Entry 3S16 (X-ray diffraction, 3.24 A resolution); this record covers chains B and R of the 12 polymer chains in the assembly.

== Chain B ==
Molecule: DNA-directed RNA polymerase II subunit RPB2
From: Saccharomyces cerevisiae
Notes: EC 2.7.7.6
UniProt: P08518 (RPB2_YEAST); residues 1-1224 here = UniProt positions 1-1224
Chain sequence (1224 residues; each row starts with the number of its first residue):
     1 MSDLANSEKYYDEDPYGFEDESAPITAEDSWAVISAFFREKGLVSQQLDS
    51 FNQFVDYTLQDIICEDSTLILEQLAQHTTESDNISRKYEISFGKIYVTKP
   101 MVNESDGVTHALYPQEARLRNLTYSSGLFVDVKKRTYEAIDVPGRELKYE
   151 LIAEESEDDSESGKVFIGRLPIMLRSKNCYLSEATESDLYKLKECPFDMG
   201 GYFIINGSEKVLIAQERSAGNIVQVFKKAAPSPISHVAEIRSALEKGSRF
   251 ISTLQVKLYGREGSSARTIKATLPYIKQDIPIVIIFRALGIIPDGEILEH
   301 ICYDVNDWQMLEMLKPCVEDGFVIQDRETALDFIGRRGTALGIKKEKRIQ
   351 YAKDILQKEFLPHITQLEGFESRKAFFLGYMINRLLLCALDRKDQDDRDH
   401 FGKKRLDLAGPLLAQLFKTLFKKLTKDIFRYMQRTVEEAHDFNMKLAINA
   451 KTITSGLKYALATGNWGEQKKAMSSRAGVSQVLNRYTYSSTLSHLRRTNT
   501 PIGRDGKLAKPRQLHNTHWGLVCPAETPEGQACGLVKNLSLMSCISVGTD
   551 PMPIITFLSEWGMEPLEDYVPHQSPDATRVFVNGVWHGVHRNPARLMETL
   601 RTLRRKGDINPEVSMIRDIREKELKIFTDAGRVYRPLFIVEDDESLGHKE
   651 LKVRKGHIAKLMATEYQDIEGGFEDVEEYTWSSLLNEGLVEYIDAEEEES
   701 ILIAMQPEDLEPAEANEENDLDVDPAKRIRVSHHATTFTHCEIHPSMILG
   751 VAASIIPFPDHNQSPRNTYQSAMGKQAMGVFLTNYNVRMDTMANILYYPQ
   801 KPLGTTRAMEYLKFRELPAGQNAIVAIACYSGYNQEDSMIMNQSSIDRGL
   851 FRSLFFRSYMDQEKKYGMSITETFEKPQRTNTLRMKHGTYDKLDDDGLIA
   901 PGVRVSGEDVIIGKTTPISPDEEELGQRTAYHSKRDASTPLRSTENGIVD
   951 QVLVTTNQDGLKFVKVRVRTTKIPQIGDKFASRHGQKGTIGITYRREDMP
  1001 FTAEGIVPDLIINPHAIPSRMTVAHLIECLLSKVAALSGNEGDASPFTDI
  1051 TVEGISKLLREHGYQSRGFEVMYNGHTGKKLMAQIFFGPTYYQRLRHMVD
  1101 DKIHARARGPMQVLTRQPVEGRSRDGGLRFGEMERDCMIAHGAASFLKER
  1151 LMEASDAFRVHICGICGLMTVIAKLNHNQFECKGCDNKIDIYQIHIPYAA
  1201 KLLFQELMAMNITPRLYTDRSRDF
Unresolved in the structure: 1-19, 71-88, 142-163, 336-344, 438-445, 503-508, 669-677, 716-721, 920-932
Bound ions: Zn2+: Cys1163, Cys1166, Cys1182, Cys1185

== Chain R ==
Molecule: 8-nt RNA strand
Sequence (8 nucleotides; numbered 3 to 10; the number before each row is that of its first residue):
     3 UCGAGAGG
Bound ions: Mg2+: G10 (shared with 3 residues of chain A)

== Chain B / chain R interface ==
Pairs across the interface - 9 pairs, chain B then chain R:
  Arg476(B) with G5(R), salt bridge to the phosphate
  Ala477(B) with A6(R), sugar contact
  Gln776(B) with A8(R), hydrogen bond to the phosphate; G9(R), hydrogen bond to the phosphate
  Lys979(B) with G9(R), hydrogen bond to the phosphate; G10(R), salt bridge to the phosphate
  Lys987(B) with G10(R), salt bridge to the phosphate
  His1097(B) with A8(R), sugar contact; G9(R), sugar contact
Interface residues without a listed pair, chain B (11 interface residues in all): Gly478, Gln481, Pro528, Gln531, Ala772
Interface residues without a listed pair, chain R (6 interface residues in all): G7

== Overview ==
The interface between chain B and chain R involves 11 residues on one side and 6 on the other; the contacts
include 3 hydrogen bonds and 3 salt bridges. Polar contacts include Gln776(B)-A8(R), Gln776(B)-G9(R) and
Lys979(B)-G9(R). Cys1163(B), Cys1166(B), Cys1182(B) and Cys1185(B) coordinate Zn2+.
Chain B is DNA-directed RNA polymerase II subunit RPB2 (Saccharomyces cerevisiae) and chain R is an 8-nt RNA
strand; the structure, RNA Polymerase II Initiation Complex with an 8-nt RNA, was determined by X-ray
diffraction, deposited together with 3RZD, 3RZO, 3S14, 3S15, 3S17, 3S1M and 5 further entries.
